1G65 - chains B and C of the 30 polymer chains in the assembly; structure by X-ray diffraction, 2.25 A resolution.

[Chain B]
Molecule: Proteasome component Y13
Source organism: Saccharomyces cerevisiae
Notes: EC 3.4.25.1
Reference sequence: P23638 (PSA4_YEAST); the construct lacks a stretch of the UniProt sequence and is renumbered around it, so the offset changes along the chain: 4-63 = UniProt 2-61; 64-144 = UniProt 63-143; 145-200 = UniProt 145-200; 202-204 = UniProt 201-203; 2 more segments
Amino-acid sequence (244 residues; each row starts with the number of its first residue; note: 1 number in that range is skipped by the numbering (no residue carries it; nothing is unmodelled there); a row labelled like 204A-204B holds insertion residues (204A, then the next letters in order)):
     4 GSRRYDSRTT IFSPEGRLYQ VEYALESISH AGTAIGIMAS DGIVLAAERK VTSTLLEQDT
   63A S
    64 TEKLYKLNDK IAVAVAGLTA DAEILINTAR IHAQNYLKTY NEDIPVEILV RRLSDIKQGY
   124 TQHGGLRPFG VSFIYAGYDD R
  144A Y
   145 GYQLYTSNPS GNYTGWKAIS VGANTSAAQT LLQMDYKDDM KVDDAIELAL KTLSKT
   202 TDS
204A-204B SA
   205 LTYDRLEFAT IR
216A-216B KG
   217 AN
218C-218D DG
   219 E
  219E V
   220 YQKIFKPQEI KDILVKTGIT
Curated features (UniProtKB/Swiss-Prot):
  - cross-link (Glycyl lysine isopeptide (Lys-Gly)): Lys101 (interchain with G-Cter in ubiquitin), Lys199 (interchain with G-Cter in ubiquitin), Lys225 (interchain with G-Cter in ubiquitin)

[Chain C]
Molecule: Proteasome component PRE6
Source organism: Saccharomyces cerevisiae
Notes: EC 3.4.25.1
Reference sequence: P40303 (PSA7_YEAST); the construct lacks a stretch of the UniProt sequence and is renumbered around it, so the offset changes along the chain: 7-62 = UniProt 3-58; 63-143 = UniProt 60-140; 145-180 = UniProt 144-179; 182-203 = UniProt 184-205; 1 more segments
Amino-acid sequence (241 residues; row label = number of the first residue in the row; note: 3 numbers in that range are skipped by the numbering (no residue carries them; nothing is unmodelled there); a row labelled like 180A-180D holds insertion residues (180A, then the next letters in order)):
     7 GYDRALSIFS PDGHIFQVEY ALEAVKRGTC AVGVKGKNCV VLGCERRSTL KLQDTR
   62A I
    63 TPSKVSKIDS HVVLSFSGLN ADSRILIEKA RVEAQSHRLT LEDPVTVEYL TRYVAGVQQR
   123 YTQSGGVRPF GVSTLIAGFD P
  143A R
   144 D
  144B D
   145 EPKLYQTEPS GIYSSWSAQT IGRNSKTVRE FLEKNY
180A-180D DRKE
   182 PPATVEECVK LTVRSLLEVV QT
   206 GAKNIEITVV KPDSDIVALS SEEINQYVTQ IEQEKQEQ
Curated features (UniProtKB/Swiss-Prot):
  - modified residue: Thr63 (Phosphothreonine)

[Interface between chain B and chain C]
Pairs across the interface (71; chain B residue first):
  Asp9(B) with Tyr8(C), hydrogen bond; Arg10(C), salt bridge
  Arg11(B) with Arg10(C)
  Thr13(B) with Leu12(C); Arg130(C)
  Ile14(B) with Leu12(C), hydrophobic; Gln23(C)
  Phe15(B) with Gln23(C), hydrogen bond (backbone-side chain); Tyr26(C); Ala27(C), hydrophobic; Leu81(C), hydrophobic; Arg130(C); Pro131(C); Gly133(C)
  Ser16(B) with Tyr26(C)
  Pro17(B) with Tyr26(C), hydrophobic; Glu29(C)
  Glu18(B) with Glu29(C); Arg33(C), hydrogen bond (backbone-side chain)
  Gly19(B) with Tyr26(C); Ala30(C); Arg33(C)
  Arg20(B) with Arg33(C)
  Leu21(B) with Leu81(C), hydrophobic; Arg130(C)
  Met41(B) with Asp60(C)
  Arg114(B) with Arg86(C)
  Ser117(B) with Arg86(C), hydrogen bond (backbone-side chain)
  Asp118(B) with Arg86(C), salt bridge; Ile87(C)
  Gln121(B) with Ala83(C); Asp84(C); Ile87(C)
  Thr124(B) with Arg130(C), hydrogen bond (backbone-side chain)
  Gln125(B) with Tyr123(C); Gly128(C); Val129(C); Arg130(C), hydrogen bond (backbone-backbone); Pro131(C); Phe132(C)
  His126(B) with Gly128(C); Val129(C)
  Gly127(B) with Tyr8(C); Gly128(C), hydrogen bond (backbone-backbone)
  Gly128(B) with Tyr8(C)
  Tyr144A(B) with Arg62(C), hydrogen bond (backbone-side chain)
  Tyr146(B) with Arg62(C), hydrogen bond (backbone-side chain)
  Leu148(B) with Ile62A(C)
  Tyr149(B) with Ile62A(C)
  Ser154(B) with Ala83(C)
  Gly155(B) with Ala83(C); Arg86(C), hydrogen bond (backbone-side chain)
  Asn156(B) with Arg53(C); Asn82(C), hydrogen bond
  Tyr157(B) with Arg86(C)
  Gly159(B) with Gln59(C); Asp60(C), hydrogen bond (backbone-backbone); Ile62A(C); Thr63(C), hydrogen bond (backbone-side chain)
  Trp160(B) with Leu56(C), hydrophobic; Leu58(C); Gln59(C); Asp60(C)
  Lys161(B) with Leu58(C), hydrogen bond (backbone-backbone); Gln59(C)
  Ala162(B) with Leu58(C), hydrophobic
  Gln173(B) with Leu58(C)
  Leu176(B) with Leu58(C), hydrophobic
  Gln177(B) with Lys57(C), hydrogen bond (side chain-backbone); Leu58(C)
  Tyr180(B) with Leu58(C), hydrophobic
Interface residues without a listed pair, chain B (40 interface residues in all): Arg6, Gln147, Thr158
Interface residues without a listed pair, chain C (32 interface residues in all): Pro64

[Overview]
40 residues of chain B and 32 residues of chain C are in contact, with 15 hydrogen bonds and 2 salt bridges.
Among the polar pairs are Asp9(B)-Arg10(C), Asp118(B)-Arg86(C) and Asp9(B)-Tyr8(C).
Chain B is Proteasome component Y13 and chain C is Proteasome component PRE6, both from Saccharomyces
cerevisiae; the structure, Crystal structure of epoxomicin:20s proteasome reveals a molecular basis for
selectivity of alpha,beta-epoxyketone proteasome inhibitors, was determined by X-ray diffraction.
